5TJW - chains A and K; structure by X-ray diffraction, 3.23 A resolution.

# Chain A
Name: Nucleoprotein
Source organism: Influenza A virus (A/WSN/1933(H1N1))
UniProt: B4URF1 (B4URF1_9INFA); numbering as in UniProt (aligned over 1-498)
Chain sequence (507 residues; numbered 1 to 507; the number before each row is that of its first residue):
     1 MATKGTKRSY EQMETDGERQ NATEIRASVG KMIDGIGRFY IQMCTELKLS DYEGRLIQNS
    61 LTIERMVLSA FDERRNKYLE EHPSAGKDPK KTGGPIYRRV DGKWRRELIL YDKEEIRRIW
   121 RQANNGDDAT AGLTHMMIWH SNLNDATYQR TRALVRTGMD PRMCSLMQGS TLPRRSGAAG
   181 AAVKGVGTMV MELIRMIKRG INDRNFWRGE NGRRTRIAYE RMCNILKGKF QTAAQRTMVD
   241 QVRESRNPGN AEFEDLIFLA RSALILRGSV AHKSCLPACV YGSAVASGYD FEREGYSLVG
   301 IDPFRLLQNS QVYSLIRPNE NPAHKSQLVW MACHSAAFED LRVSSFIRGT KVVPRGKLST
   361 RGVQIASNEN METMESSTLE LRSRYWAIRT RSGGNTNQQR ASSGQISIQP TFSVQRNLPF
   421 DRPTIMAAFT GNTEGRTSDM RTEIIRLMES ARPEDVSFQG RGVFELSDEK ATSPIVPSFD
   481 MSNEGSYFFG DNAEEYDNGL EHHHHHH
Unresolved in the structure: 1-20, 481-483, 491-507
Differences from the reference sequence: expression tag (499-507)

# Chain K
Name: NP-specific inhibitory VHH
Source organism: Vicugna pacos
Notes: antibody fragment or engineered binder
Chain sequence (137 residues; each row starts with the number of its first residue):
     2 QVQLQESGGG LVQAGGSLRL TCALSERTST SYAQGWFRQP PGKEREFVAS LRTHDGNTHY
    62 TDSVKGRFTI SRDNAENTLY LQMNSLKTED TAVYYCAASL GYSGAYASGY DYWGQGTQVT
   122 VSSGGLPETG GHHHHHH
Unresolved in the structure: 124-138
Cystine bridges: Cys-23/Cys-97

# How chain A and chain K interact
Pairs across the interface (25; chain A residue first):
  Tyr-52(A) with Leu-101(K), hydrophobic; Gly-102(K)
  Arg-99(A) with Leu-101(K), hydrogen bond (side chain-backbone); Gly-102(K)
  Gly-102(A) with Tyr-33(K); His-55(K)
  Lys-103(A) with His-55(K)
  Tyr-313(A) with Leu-101(K)
  Ile-316(A) with Tyr-103(K), hydrophobic
  Glu-320(A) with Tyr-103(K); Tyr-107(K)
  Asn-321(A) with Tyr-107(K); Ser-109(K)
  Pro-322(A) with Tyr-107(K); Ser-109(K); Gly-110(K)
  Ala-323(A) with Ser-109(K)
  Glu-375(A) with Tyr-33(K), hydrogen bond; Arg-53(K), salt bridge; Gly-102(K); Tyr-103(K); Ser-104(K), hydrogen bond
  Ser-376(A) with Gly-102(K), hydrogen bond (backbone-backbone); Tyr-103(K), hydrogen bond (backbone-backbone)
  Thr-378(A) with Asp-112(K), hydrogen bond
Interface residues without a listed pair, chain A (17 interface residues in all): Asp-101, Pro-318, Asn-319, Ser-377
Interface features reported in the paper:
  - epitope / paratope residues, chain A: Tyr-52(A), Tyr-313(A), Asn-319(A), Glu-375(A), Ser-377(A)
  - interface residues, chain A: Tyr-52(A), Tyr-313(A), Asn-319(A), Glu-375(A), Ser-377(A)
  - hot spots on chain A (mutagenesis) - E375R: abolished binding to NP-specific inhibitory VHH (chain K)

# Summary
The interface between chain A and chain K involves 17 residues on one side and 11 on the other; the contacts
include 6 hydrogen bonds and 1 salt bridge. Among the polar pairs are Glu-375(A)/Arg-53(K),
Arg-99(A)/Leu-101(K) and Glu-375(A)/Tyr-33(K). From the paper: E375R of chain A abolishes binding to
NP-specific inhibitory VHH (chain K); epitope/paratope residues Tyr-52(A), Tyr-313(A) and Asn-319(A) among
others.
Here chain A is Nucleoprotein (Influenza A virus (A/WSN/1933(H1N1))) and chain K is NP-specific inhibitory VHH
(Vicugna pacos). Entry 5TJW (Influenza A virus Nucleoprotein in Complex with Inhibitory Nanobody) was
determined by X-ray diffraction.
